PDB entry 1AR9 | X-ray diffraction, 2.90 A resolution | chains 0 and 4 of the 5 polymer chains in the assembly

# Chain 0
Molecule: P1/mahoney poliovirus
Source organism: Human poliovirus 1
Notes: fragment: virus protomer; engineered mutation(s): CHAIN 2, H142Y
Amino-acid sequence (5 residues; each row starts with the number of its first residue):
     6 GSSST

# Chain 4
Molecule: P1/mahoney poliovirus
Source organism: Human poliovirus 1
Notes: fragment: virus protomer; engineered mutation(s): CHAIN 2, H142Y
UniProt: P03299 (POLG_POL1M); residues 2-69 here correspond to UniProt positions 1-68 (UniProt number = residue number - 1)
Amino-acid sequence (68 residues; row label = number of the first residue in the row):
     2 GAQVSSQKVGAHENSNRAYGGSTINYTTINYYRDSASNAASKQDFSQDPS
    52 KFTEPIKDVLIKTAPMLN
Disordered / not traced: 15-22

# How chain 0 and chain 4 interact
Residue-residue contacts (12):
  Gly6(0) - Gly2(4)  hydrogen bond (backbone-backbone)
  Gly6(0) - Ala3(4)  hydrogen bond (backbone-backbone)
  Ser7(0) - Ala3(4)
  Ser8(0) - Ala3(4)  hydrogen bond (backbone-backbone)
  Ser8(0) - Gln4(4)
  Ser8(0) - Val5(4)  hydrogen bond (backbone-backbone)
  Ser9(0) - Gln4(4)
  Ser9(0) - Val5(4)
  Thr10(0) - Gln4(4)  hydrogen bond
  Thr10(0) - Val5(4)  hydrogen bond (backbone-backbone)
  Thr10(0) - Ser6(4)  hydrogen bond
  Thr10(0) - Ser7(4)  hydrogen bond (backbone-backbone)
Other interface residues (no listed pair), chain 4 (7 interface residues in all): Gln44

# Overview
5 residues of chain 0 face 7 of chain 4 across their interface; the contacts include 8 hydrogen bonds. Polar
contacts include Thr10(0)-Gln4(4), Thr10(0)-Ser6(4) and Gly6(0)-Gly2(4).
Chain 0 is P1/mahoney poliovirus and chain 4 is P1/mahoney poliovirus, both from Human poliovirus 1; the
structure, P1/mahoney poliovirus, single site mutant H2142Y, was determined by X-ray diffraction, deposited
together with 1AR6, 1AR7, 1AR8, 1ASJ and 1AL2.
